6SCT - chains A and F of the 15 polymer chains in the assembly; structure by electron microscopy, 4.69 A resolution (low resolution: residue-level contacts below are approximate; hydrogen-bond / salt-bridge calls are withheld).

[Chain A (and F)]
Protein: Clathrin heavy chain
Source organism: Sus scrofa
Notes: chain F of this document is another copy of the same molecule, construct and numbering; everything in this record applies to it too
UniProtKB: C0MHR2 (C0MHR2_PIG); residue numbers follow UniProt; this construct covers 1-1675
Amino-acid sequence (1675 residues; row label = number of the first residue in the row):
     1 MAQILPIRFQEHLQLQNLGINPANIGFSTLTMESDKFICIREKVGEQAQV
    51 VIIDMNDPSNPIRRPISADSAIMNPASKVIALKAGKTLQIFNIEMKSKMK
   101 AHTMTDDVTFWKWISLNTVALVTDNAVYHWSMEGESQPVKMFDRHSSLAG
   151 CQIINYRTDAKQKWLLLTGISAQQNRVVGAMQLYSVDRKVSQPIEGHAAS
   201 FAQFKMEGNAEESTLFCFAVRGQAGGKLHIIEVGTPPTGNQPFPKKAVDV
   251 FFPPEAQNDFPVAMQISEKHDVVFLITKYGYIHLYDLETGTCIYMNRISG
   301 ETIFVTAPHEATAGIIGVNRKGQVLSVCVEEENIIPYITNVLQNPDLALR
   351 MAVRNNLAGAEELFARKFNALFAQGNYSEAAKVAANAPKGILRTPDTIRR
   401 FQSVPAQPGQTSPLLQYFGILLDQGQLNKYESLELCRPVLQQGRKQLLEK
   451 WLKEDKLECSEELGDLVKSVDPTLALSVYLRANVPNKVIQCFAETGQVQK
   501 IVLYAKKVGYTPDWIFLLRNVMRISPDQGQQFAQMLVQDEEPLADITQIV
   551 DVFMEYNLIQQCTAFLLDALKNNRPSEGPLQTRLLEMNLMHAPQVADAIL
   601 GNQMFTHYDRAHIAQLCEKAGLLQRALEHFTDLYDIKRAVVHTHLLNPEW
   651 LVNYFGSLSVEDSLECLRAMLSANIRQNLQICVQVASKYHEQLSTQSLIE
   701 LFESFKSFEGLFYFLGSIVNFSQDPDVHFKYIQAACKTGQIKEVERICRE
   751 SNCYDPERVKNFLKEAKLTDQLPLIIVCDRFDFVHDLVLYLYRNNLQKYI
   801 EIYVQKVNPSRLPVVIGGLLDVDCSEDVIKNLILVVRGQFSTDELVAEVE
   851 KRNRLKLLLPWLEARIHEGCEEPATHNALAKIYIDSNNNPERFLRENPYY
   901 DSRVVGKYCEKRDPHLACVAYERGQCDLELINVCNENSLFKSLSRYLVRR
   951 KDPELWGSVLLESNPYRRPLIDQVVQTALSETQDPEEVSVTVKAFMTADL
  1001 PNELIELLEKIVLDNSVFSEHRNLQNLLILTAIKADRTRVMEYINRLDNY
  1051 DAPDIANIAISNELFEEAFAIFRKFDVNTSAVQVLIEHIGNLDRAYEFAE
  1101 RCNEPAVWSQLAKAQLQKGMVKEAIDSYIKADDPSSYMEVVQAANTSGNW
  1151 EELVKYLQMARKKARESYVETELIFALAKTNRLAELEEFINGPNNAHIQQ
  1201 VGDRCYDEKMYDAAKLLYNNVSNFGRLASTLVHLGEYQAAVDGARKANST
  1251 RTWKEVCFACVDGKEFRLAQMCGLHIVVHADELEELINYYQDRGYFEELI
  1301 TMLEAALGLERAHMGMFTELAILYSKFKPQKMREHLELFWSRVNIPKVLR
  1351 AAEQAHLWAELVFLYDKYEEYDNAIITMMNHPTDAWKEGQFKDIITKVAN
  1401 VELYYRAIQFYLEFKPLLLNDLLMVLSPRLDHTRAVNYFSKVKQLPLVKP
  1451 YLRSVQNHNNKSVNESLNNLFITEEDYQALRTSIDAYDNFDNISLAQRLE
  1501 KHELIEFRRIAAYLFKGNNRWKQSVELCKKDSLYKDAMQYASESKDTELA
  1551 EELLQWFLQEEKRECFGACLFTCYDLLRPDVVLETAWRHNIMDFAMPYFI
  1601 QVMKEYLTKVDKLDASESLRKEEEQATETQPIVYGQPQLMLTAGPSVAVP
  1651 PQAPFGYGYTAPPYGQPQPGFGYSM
Disordered / not traced: 1-1247, 1627-1675
Reported in the primary citation:
  - disease-associated variants - P890L (citing earlier work)
  - self-association interface (contacts with another copy of this molecule): Tyr-1606 to Glu-1617

[How chain A and chain F interact]
Pairs across the interface (17):
  Pro-1579(A) / Leu-1607(F)
  Asp-1580(A) / Ile-1600(F)
  Asp-1580(A) / Lys-1604(F)
  Leu-1583(A) / Met-1596(F)
  Leu-1583(A) / Ile-1600(F)
  Trp-1587(A) / Asp-1593(F)
  Trp-1587(A) / Phe-1594(F)
  Met-1603(A) / Met-1603(F)
  Tyr-1606(A) / Leu-1607(F)
  Tyr-1606(A) / Val-1610(F)
  Tyr-1606(A) / Asp-1611(F)
  Lys-1609(A) / Val-1610(F)
  Leu-1613(A) / Asp-1614(F)
  Glu-1617(A) / Glu-1617(F)
  Arg-1620(A) / Glu-1617(F)
  Arg-1620(A) / Arg-1620(F)
  Arg-1620(A) / Lys-1621(F)
Interface residues without a listed pair, chain A (12 interface residues in all): Glu-1584, Val-1610
Interface residues without a listed pair, chain F (16 interface residues in all): Pro-1597, Leu-1613, Glu-1624

[Summary]
The interface between chain A and chain F involves 12 residues on one side and 16 on the other. From the
paper: a self-association interface involving Tyr-1606(A).
Both chains are Clathrin heavy chain (Sus scrofa). Entry 6SCT (Cryo-EM structure of the consensus triskelion
hub of the clathrin coat complex) was determined by electron microscopy.
